PDB entry 2WA4 | X-ray diffraction, 2.50 A resolution | chain A

== Chain A ==
Protein: Hypoxia-inducible factor 1-alpha inhibitor
Source organism: Homo sapiens
Notes: EC 1.14.11.16
UniProt: Q9NWT6 (HIF1N_HUMAN); numbering as in UniProt (aligned over 1-349)
Sequence (349 residues; numbered 1 to 349; the number before each row is that of its first residue):
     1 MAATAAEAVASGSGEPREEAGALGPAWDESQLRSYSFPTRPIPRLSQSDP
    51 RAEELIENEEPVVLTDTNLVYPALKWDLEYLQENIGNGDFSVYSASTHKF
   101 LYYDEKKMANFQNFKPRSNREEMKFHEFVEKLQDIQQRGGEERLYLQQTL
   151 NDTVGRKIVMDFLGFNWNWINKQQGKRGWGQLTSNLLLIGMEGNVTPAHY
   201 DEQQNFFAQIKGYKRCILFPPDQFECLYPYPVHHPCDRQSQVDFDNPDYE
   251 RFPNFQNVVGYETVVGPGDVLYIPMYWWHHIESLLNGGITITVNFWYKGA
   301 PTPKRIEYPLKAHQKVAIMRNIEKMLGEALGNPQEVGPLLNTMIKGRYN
Not modelled in the structure: 1-14, 304-306
Metal / ion sites: Fe2+: His-199, His-279 (together with n,3-dihydroxybenzamide)
Small-molecule neighbours:
  - n,3-dihydroxybenzamide (069), molecule 1: Tyr-145, Leu-188, Thr-196, His-199, Asn-205, Phe-207, Lys-214, His-279, Ile-281, Thr-292, Asn-294, Trp-296
  - n,3-dihydroxybenzamide (069), molecule 2: Leu-186, His-199, Asp-201, Arg-238, His-279, Trp-296
Swiss-Prot annotation at these positions:
  - binding site (2-oxoglutarate): Tyr-145, Thr-196, Asn-205, Lys-214, Asn-294
  - binding site (substrate): Asp-152, Gln-181 to Thr-183, Asp-201 to Gln-203, Arg-238, Gln-239, Ala-300, Asn-321
  - binding site (Fe cation): His-199, Asp-201, His-279
  - site: Leu-340 (Important for dimer formation)
  - modified residue: Ala-2 (N-acetylalanine)
  - mutagenesis: His-199 (H199A: Prevents suppression of HIF CAD activity. Strongly stimulates 2-oxoglutarate turnover. No stimulation of 2-oxoglutarate turnover; when associated with R-340), Asp-201 (D201A: Prevents suppression of HIF CAD activity; D201E: Loss of HIF1A Asn hydroxylation activity. Slightly stimulates 2-oxoglutarate turnover; D201G: No impact on HIF1A Asn hydroxylation activity ...), Gln-239 (Q239H: No effect on Asp hydroxylation ability), Trp-296 (W296R: Loss of HIF1A Asn hydroxylation activity and slight stimulation of 2-oxoglutarate turnover; when associated with G-201), Leu-340 (L340R: Impairs dimer formation, leading to loss of HIF1A Asn hydroxylation activity. No stimulation of 2-oxoglutarate turnover; when associated with A-201), Ile-344 (I344R: No effect on dimer formation and HIF1A Asn hydroxylation activity)

== In short ==
Ligands of chain A: n,3-dihydroxybenzamide. The Fe2+ site is built by His-199 and His-279. UniProt lists 5
residues binding 2-oxoglutarate, 11 substrate-binding residues, 3 Fe cation-binding residues and 6 mutagenesis
sites.
Chain A is Hypoxia-inducible factor 1-alpha inhibitor (Homo sapiens); the structure, FACTOR INHIBITING HIF-1
ALPHA WITH N,3-dihydroxybenzamide, was determined by X-ray diffraction, deposited together with 2WA3 and 2W0X.
